5W8H - chains A and D of the 4 polymer chains in the assembly; structure by X-ray diffraction, 1.80 A resolution.

Chain A (and D):
Name: L-lactate dehydrogenase A chain
Source organism: Homo sapiens
Notes: EC 1.1.1.27; chain D of this document is another copy of the same molecule, construct and numbering; everything in this record applies to it too
UniProt: P00338 (LDHA_HUMAN); residues 0-331 here correspond to UniProt positions 1-332 (UniProt number = residue number + 1)
Chain sequence (332 residues; row label = number of the first residue in the row; numbering starts at 0):
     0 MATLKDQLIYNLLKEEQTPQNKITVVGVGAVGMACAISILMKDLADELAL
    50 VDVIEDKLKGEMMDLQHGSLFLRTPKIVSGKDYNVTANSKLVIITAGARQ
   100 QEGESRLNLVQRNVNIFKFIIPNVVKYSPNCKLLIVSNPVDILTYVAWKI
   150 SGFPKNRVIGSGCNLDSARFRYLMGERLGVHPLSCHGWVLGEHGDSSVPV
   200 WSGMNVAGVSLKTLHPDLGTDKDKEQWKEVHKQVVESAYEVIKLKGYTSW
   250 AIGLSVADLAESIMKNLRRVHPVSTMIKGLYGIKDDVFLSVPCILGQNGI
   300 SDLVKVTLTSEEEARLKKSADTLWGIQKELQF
Not modelled in the structure: 0 (chain D: 0, 15-16)
Swiss-Prot annotation at these positions:
  - active site: H192 (Proton acceptor)
  - binding site (NAD(+)): R98, N137
  - binding site (substrate): R105, N137, R168, T247
  - modified residue: A1 (N-acetylalanine), K4 (N6-acetyllysine), Y9 (Phosphotyrosine), K13 (N6-acetyllysine), T17 (Phosphothreonine), K56 (N6-acetyllysine), K80 (N6-acetyllysine), K117 (N6-acetyllysine), K125 (N6-acetyllysine), K223 (N6-acetyllysine), K231 (N6-acetyllysine), Y238 (Phosphotyrosine), K242 (N6-acetyllysine), T308 (Phosphothreonine), S309 (Phosphoserine), K317 (N6-acetyllysine), T321 (Phosphothreonine)
  - cross-link: K56 (Glycyl lysine isopeptide (Lys-Gly) (interchain with G-Cter in SUMO2))
Ligand contacts:
  - 9Y1 (2-[3-(4-fluorophenyl)-5-(trifluoromethyl)-1H-pyrazol-1-yl]-1,3-thiazole-4-carboxylic acid), molecule 1: V25, G26, V50, D51, V52, Y82, A95, N114, I115, F118, I119
  - 9Y1, molecule 2: Q99, R105, L108, N137, P138, L164, R168, H192, G193, D194, A237, Y238, I241, T247, I251
What the authors report for this chain:
  - binding site for 9Y1: R168, H192

How chain A and chain D interact:
Residue-residue contacts (64):
  D5(A) with K304(D), hydrogen bond (backbone-side chain)
  Q6(A) with K304(D)
  L7(A) with L302(D); V303(D); K304(D), hydrogen bond (backbone-backbone)
  I8(A) with D301(D); L302(D); K304(D)
  Y9(A) with D301(D); L302(D), hydrogen bond (backbone-backbone); K304(D)
  N10(A) with S300(D); D301(D), hydrogen bond
  L11(A) with K154(D); I299(D); S300(D), hydrogen bond (backbone-backbone); D301(D); L302(D), hydrophobic
  L12(A) with N155(D); N297(D); S300(D), hydrogen bond (backbone-backbone)
  E14(A) with N297(D)
  Q16(A) with Q296(D)
  T17(A) with Q296(D)
  Q19(A) with Q296(D)
  N20(A) with N20(D), hydrogen bond
  D42(A) with K264(D), hydrogen bond (backbone-side chain)
  D45(A) with K264(D); Q296(D)
  R72(A) with E260(D), salt bridge; K264(D); L266(D); R268(D)
  P74(A) with K264(D); N265(D)
  K89(A) with Q19(D), hydrogen bond
  N155(A) with L12(D)
  E260(A) with R72(D), salt bridge
  K264(A) with D42(D), hydrogen bond (side chain-backbone); D45(D); R72(D); P74(D)
  N265(A) with P74(D)
  L266(A) with R72(D)
  Q296(A) with T17(D), hydrogen bond (side chain-backbone); Q19(D)
  N297(A) with L12(D); E14(D)
  I299(A) with L11(D)
  S300(A) with N10(D), hydrogen bond (backbone-side chain); L11(D), hydrogen bond (backbone-backbone); L12(D), hydrogen bond (backbone-backbone)
  D301(A) with I8(D); Y9(D); N10(D), hydrogen bond; L11(D)
  L302(A) with L7(D); I8(D); Y9(D), hydrogen bond (backbone-backbone); L11(D), hydrophobic
  V303(A) with L7(D)
  K304(A) with D5(D), hydrogen bond (side chain-backbone); Q6(D), hydrogen bond (side chain-backbone); L7(D), hydrogen bond (backbone-backbone)
Also at the interface, not in a pair above, chain A (33 interface residues in all): K154, I293
Also at the interface, not in a pair above, chain D (33 interface residues in all): K89, I293

Overview:
The chain A/chain D interface involves 33 residues from each chain; the contacts include 19 hydrogen bonds and
2 salt bridges. Among the polar pairs are R72(A)-E260(D), D5(A)-K304(D) and N10(A)-D301(D). Bound to chain A:
compound 9Y1. The paper reports a binding site for 9Y1 at R168(A) and H192(A).
Both chains are L-lactate dehydrogenase A chain (Homo sapiens). Entry 5W8H (Crystal Structure of Lactate
Dehydrogenase A in complex with inhibitor compound 11) was determined by X-ray diffraction, deposited together
with 5W8I, 5W8J, 5W8K and 5W8L.
